5HYI - chains A and B; structure by X-ray diffraction, 2.90 A resolution.

Chain A (and B):
Name: Ig gamma-1 chain C region
Organism: Homo sapiens
Notes: chain B of this document is another copy of the same molecule, construct and numbering; everything in this record applies to it too
UniProt: P01857 (IGHG1_HUMAN); residues 221-447 here correspond to UniProt positions 104-330 (UniProt number = residue number - 117)
Amino-acid sequence (227 residues; row label = number of the first residue in the row):
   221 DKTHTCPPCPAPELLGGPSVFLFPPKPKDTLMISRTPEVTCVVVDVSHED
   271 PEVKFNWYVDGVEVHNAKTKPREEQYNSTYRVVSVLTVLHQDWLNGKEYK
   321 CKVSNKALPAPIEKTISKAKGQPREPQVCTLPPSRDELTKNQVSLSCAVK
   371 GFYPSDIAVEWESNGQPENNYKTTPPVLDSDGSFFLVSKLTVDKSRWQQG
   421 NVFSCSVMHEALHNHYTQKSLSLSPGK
Unresolved in the structure: 221-236, 446-447 (chain B: 221-235, 445-447)
Construct notes: engineered mutation Cys-349 (Tyr232 in P01857), Ser-366 (Thr249 in P01857), Ala-368 (Leu251 in P01857), Val-407 (Tyr290 in P01857)
Swiss-Prot annotation at these positions:
  - glycosylation: Asn-297 (N-linked (GlcNAc...) (complex) asparagine)
Disulfides: Cys-261/Cys-321, Cys-367/Cys-425
Covalent attachments: glycan linked to Asn-297

Chain A / chain B interface:
Inter-chain disulfides: Cys-349(A)/Cys-349(B)
Pairs across the interface (35; chain A residue first):
  Glu-345(A) / Arg-355(B)  salt bridge
  Gln-347(A) / Leu-351(B)
  Gln-347(A) / Pro-352(B)  hydrogen bond (side chain-backbone)
  Gln-347(A) / Pro-353(B)
  Gln-347(A) / Ser-354(B)
  Val-348(A) / Leu-351(B)
  Cys-349(A) / Cys-349(B)  disulfide
  Cys-349(A) / Leu-351(B)  hydrophobic
  Thr-350(A) / Cys-349(B)  hydrogen bond (backbone-side chain)
  Leu-351(A) / Gln-347(B)
  Leu-351(A) / Val-348(B)
  Leu-351(A) / Cys-349(B)  hydrophobic
  Pro-352(A) / Gln-347(B)  hydrogen bond (backbone-side chain)
  Ser-354(A) / Gln-347(B)
  Arg-355(A) / Glu-345(B)  salt bridge
  Arg-355(A) / Ala-431(B)  hydrogen bond (side chain-backbone)
  Asp-356(A) / Arg-344(B)  salt bridge
  Ser-366(A) / Lys-370(B)
  Ala-368(A) / Ala-368(B)  hydrophobic
  Lys-370(A) / Leu-351(B)
  Lys-370(A) / Ser-366(B)
  Thr-394(A) / Asp-399(B)
  Thr-394(A) / Phe-405(B)
  Val-397(A) / Val-397(B)  hydrophobic
  Asp-399(A) / Thr-394(B)
  Asp-399(A) / Val-407(B)
  Asp-401(A) / Lys-409(B)  salt bridge
  Phe-405(A) / Thr-394(B)
  Phe-405(A) / Val-397(B)  hydrophobic
  Phe-405(A) / Phe-405(B)  hydrophobic
  Phe-405(A) / Val-407(B)  hydrophobic
  Val-407(A) / Lys-370(B)
  Val-407(A) / Phe-405(B)  hydrophobic
  Lys-409(A) / Lys-370(B)
  Lys-409(A) / Asp-401(B)  salt bridge
Other interface residues (no listed pair), chain A (22 interface residues in all): Lys-392, Ser-400
Other interface residues (no listed pair), chain B (26 interface residues in all): Thr-350, Glu-357, Lys-392, Ser-400, Leu-406

Overview:
22 residues of chain A and 26 residues of chain B are in contact; the contacts include 1 disulfide bond, 4
hydrogen bonds and 5 salt bridges. Polar contacts include Glu-345(A)/Arg-355(B), Asp-356(A)/Arg-344(B) and
Asp-401(A)/Lys-409(B).
Chain A and chain B are both Ig gamma-1 chain C region (Homo sapiens); the structure, Glycosylated,
disulfide-linked Hole-Hole Fc fragment, was determined by X-ray diffraction, deposited together with 5HY9,
5HYE and 5HYF.
